2CBS - chain A; structure by X-ray diffraction, 2.10 A resolution.

== Chain A ==
Molecule: Protein (crabp-II)
Source organism: Homo sapiens
UniProtKB: P29373 (RABP2_HUMAN); residues 1-137 here correspond to UniProt positions 2-138 (UniProt number = residue number + 1)
Chain sequence (137 residues; numbered 1 to 137; the number before each row is that of its first residue):
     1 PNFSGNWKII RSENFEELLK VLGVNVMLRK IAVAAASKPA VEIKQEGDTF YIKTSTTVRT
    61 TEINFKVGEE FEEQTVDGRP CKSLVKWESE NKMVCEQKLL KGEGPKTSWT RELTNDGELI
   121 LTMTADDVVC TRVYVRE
Ligand contacts: R13 (3-methyl-7-(5,5,8,8-tetramethyl-5,6,7,8-tetrahydro-naphthalen-2-yl) -octa-2,4,6-trienoic acid): Phe15, Leu19, Val24, Leu28, Ile31, Ala32, Ala35, Ala36, Pro39, Thr54, Thr56, Val58, Arg59, Val76, Asp77, Arg111, Leu121, Met123, Arg132, Tyr134
Swiss-Prot annotation at these positions:
  - motif: Lys20 to Lys30 (Nuclear localization signal)
  - binding site (all-trans-retinoate): Arg132 to Tyr134
  - cross-link: Lys101 (Glycyl lysine isopeptide (Lys-Gly) (interchain with G-Cter in SUMO))

== In short ==
Bound to chain A: compound R13. UniProt lists 3 all-trans-retinoate-binding residues.
Chain A is Protein (crabp-II) (Homo sapiens); the structure, Cellular retinoic acid binding protein II in
complex with a synthetic retinoic acid (ro-13 6307), was determined by X-ray diffraction (same publication as
3CBS and 2CBR).
